PDB entry 2UXM | X-ray diffraction, 2.70 A resolution | chains L and M of the 3 polymer chains in the assembly

== Chain L ==
Name: Reaction center protein L chain
Organism: Rhodobacter sphaeroides
UniProtKB: P0C0Y8 (RCEL_RHOSH); numbering as in UniProt (aligned over 1-281)
Sequence (281 residues; row label = number of the first residue in the row):
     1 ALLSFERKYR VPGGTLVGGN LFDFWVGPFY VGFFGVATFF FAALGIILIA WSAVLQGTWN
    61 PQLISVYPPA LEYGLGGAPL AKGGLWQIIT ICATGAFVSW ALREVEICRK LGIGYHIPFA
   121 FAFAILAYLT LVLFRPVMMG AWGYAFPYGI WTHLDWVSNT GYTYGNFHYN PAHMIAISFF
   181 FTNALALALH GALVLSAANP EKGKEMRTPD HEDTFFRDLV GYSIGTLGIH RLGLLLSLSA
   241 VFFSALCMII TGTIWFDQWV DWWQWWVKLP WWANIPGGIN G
Metal / ion sites: Fe ion: His-190, His-230 (shared with His-219(M), Glu-234(M), His-266(M) of chain M)
Ligand contacts:
  - bacteriochlorophyll a (BCL), molecule 1: Ile-46, Ile-49, Tyr-128, Leu-131, Phe-146, Ile-150, His-153, Leu-154, Trp-156, Val-157
  - bacteriochlorophyll a (BCL), molecule 2: Phe-97, Phe-121, Ala-124, Ile-125, Ala-127, Tyr-128, Leu-131, Trp-156, Val-157, Ser-158, Thr-160, Gly-161, Tyr-162, Asn-166, Phe-167, His-168, His-173, Ala-176, Ile-177, Phe-180, Phe-181, Val-241, Ser-244, Ala-245, Cys-247, Met-248
  - bacteriochlorophyll a (BCL), molecule 3: Val-157, Tyr-162, His-168, Phe-181
  - bacteriochlorophyll a (BCL), molecule 4: His-168, Met-174, Ile-177, Ser-178, Phe-181, Thr-182, Leu-185
  - bacteriopheophytin a (BPH), molecule 1: Thr-38, Phe-41, Ala-42, Gly-45, Ile-49, Ile-89, Cys-92, Ala-93, Ala-96, Phe-97, Trp-100, Glu-104, Ile-117, Ala-120, Phe-121, Phe-123, Ala-124, Tyr-128, Phe-146, Tyr-148, Gly-149, Ile-150, His-153, Phe-180, Ser-237, Leu-238, Val-241
  - bacteriopheophytin a (BPH), molecule 2: Phe-181, Ala-184, Leu-185, Ala-188, Leu-189, Phe-216, Leu-219, Val-220
  - heptane-1,2,3-triol (HTO): Gln-87, Thr-90, Ile-91, Thr-94, Val-132, Leu-133, Trp-142
  - ubiquinone-10 (U10): Phe-29, Tyr-30, Val-31, Gly-35, Trp-100, Arg-103
  - ubiquinone-2 (UQ2): Leu-185, Ala-186, Leu-189, His-190, Leu-193, Val-194, Glu-212, Asp-213, Phe-216, Tyr-222, Ser-223, Ile-224, Gly-225, Thr-226, Ile-229, Leu-232

== Chain M ==
Name: Reaction center protein M chain
Organism: Rhodobacter sphaeroides
UniProtKB: P0C0Y9 (RCEM_RHOSH); numbering as in UniProt (aligned over 1-307)
Sequence (307 residues; row label = number of the first residue in the row):
     1 AEYQNIFSQV QVRGPADLGM TEDVNLANRS GVGPFSTLLG WFGNAQLGPI YLGSLGVLSL
    61 FSGLMWFFTI GIWFWYQAGW NPAVFLRDLF FFSLEPPAPE YGLSFAAPLK EGGLWLIASF
   121 FMFVAVWSWW GRTYLRAQAL GMGKHTAWAF LSAIWLWMVL GFIRPILMGS WSEAVPYGIF
   181 SHLDWTNNFS LVHGNLFYNP FHGLSIAFLY GSALLFAMHG ATILAVSRFG GERELEQIAD
   241 RGTAAERAAL FWRWTMGFNA TMEGIHRWAI WMAVLVTLTG GIGILLSGTV VDNWYVWGQN
   301 HGMAPLN
Unresolved in the structure: 304-307
Metal / ion sites: Fe ion: His-219, Glu-234, His-266 (shared with His-190(L), His-230(L) of chain L)
Ligand contacts:
  - bacteriochlorophyll a (BCL), molecule 1: Trp-66, Met-122, Val-126, Phe-150, Ala-153, Ile-154, Leu-156, Trp-157, Leu-160, Trp-185, Thr-186, Asn-187, Phe-189, Ser-190, Asn-195, Leu-196, Phe-197, His-202, Ser-205, Ile-206, Leu-209, Tyr-210, Val-276, Thr-277, Gly-280, Gly-281, Gly-283, Ile-284
  - bacteriochlorophyll a (BCL), molecule 2: Phe-67, Leu-89, Met-122, Trp-157, Leu-160, Val-175, Ile-179, His-182, Leu-183, Trp-185, Thr-186
  - bacteriochlorophyll a (BCL), molecule 3: Phe-197, Gly-203, Ile-206, Ala-207, Tyr-210, Gly-211, Leu-214
  - bacteriopheophytin a (BPH), molecule 1: Ser-59, Leu-60, Gly-63, Leu-64, Phe-67, Ala-125, Val-126, Trp-129, Thr-133, Thr-146, Ala-149, Phe-150, Ala-153, Ala-273, Val-274, Val-276, Thr-277
  - bacteriopheophytin a (BPH), molecule 2: Tyr-210, Ala-213, Leu-214, Ala-217, Met-218, Trp-252, Thr-255, Met-256
  - spheroidene (SPO): Trp-66, Phe-67, Phe-68, Ile-70, Gly-71, Phe-74, Trp-75, Phe-85, Leu-89, Phe-105, Trp-115, Leu-116, Ser-119, Phe-120, Met-122, Phe-123, Trp-157, Met-158, Leu-160, Gly-161, Phe-162, Trp-171, Val-175, Pro-176, Tyr-177, Gly-178, Ile-179, His-182
  - ubiquinone-10 (U10): Leu-214, Leu-215, Met-218, His-219, Thr-222, Ile-223, Ala-245, Ala-248, Ala-249, Trp-252, Met-256, Phe-258, Asn-259, Ala-260, Thr-261, Met-262, Ile-265, Trp-268, Met-272

== How chain L and chain M interact ==
Contacting residue pairs - 208 pairs, chain L then chain M:
  Leu-3(L) / Leu-250(M)  hydrophobic
  Leu-3(L) / Arg-253(M)
  Leu-3(L) / Asn-259(M)
  Phe-5(L) / Arg-241(M)
  Phe-5(L) / Glu-246(M)
  Glu-6(L) / Leu-250(M)
  Glu-6(L) / Arg-253(M)
  Glu-6(L) / Trp-254(M)  hydrogen bond
  Lys-8(L) / Glu-246(M)  salt bridge
  Tyr-9(L) / Thr-243(M)  hydrogen bond
  Tyr-9(L) / Glu-246(M)  hydrogen bond
  Tyr-9(L) / Arg-247(M)
  Tyr-9(L) / Leu-250(M)  hydrophobic
  Tyr-9(L) / Trp-254(M)
  Arg-10(L) / Trp-254(M)
  Trp-25(L) / Trp-254(M)
  Pro-28(L) / Arg-253(M)
  Pro-28(L) / Trp-254(M)
  Pro-28(L) / Gly-257(M)
  Phe-29(L) / Trp-254(M)
  Phe-29(L) / Thr-255(M)
  Phe-29(L) / Met-256(M)
  Phe-29(L) / Gly-257(M)
  Tyr-30(L) / Trp-254(M)  hydrogen bond (backbone-backbone)
  Trp-100(L) / Thr-255(M)
  Arg-103(L) / Trp-254(M)  hydrogen bond (side chain-backbone)
  Arg-103(L) / Thr-255(M)  hydrogen bond (side chain-backbone)
  Glu-104(L) / Phe-251(M)
  Glu-104(L) / Thr-255(M)
  Ile-107(L) / Phe-251(M)  hydrophobic
  Ile-107(L) / Thr-255(M)
  Cys-108(L) / Phe-251(M)  hydrophobic
  Lys-110(L) / Trp-254(M)
  Leu-111(L) / Arg-247(M)  hydrogen bond (backbone-side chain)
  Leu-111(L) / Phe-251(M)
  Leu-111(L) / Trp-254(M)  hydrophobic
  Gly-112(L) / Arg-228(M)  hydrogen bond (backbone-side chain)
  Gly-112(L) / Phe-229(M)
  Ile-113(L) / Ala-225(M)
  Ile-113(L) / Val-226(M)  hydrophobic
  Ile-113(L) / Arg-228(M)
  Ile-113(L) / Phe-229(M)  hydrophobic
  Ile-113(L) / Arg-247(M)
  Ile-113(L) / Phe-251(M)  hydrophobic
  Gly-114(L) / Ala-225(M)  hydrogen bond (backbone-backbone)
  Gly-114(L) / Arg-228(M)
  His-116(L) / Gln-4(M)  hydrogen bond (side chain-backbone)
  His-116(L) / Ala-221(M)
  His-116(L) / Leu-224(M)
  His-116(L) / Ala-225(M)
  Ile-117(L) / Ala-221(M)
  Ile-117(L) / Thr-222(M)
  Ile-117(L) / Phe-251(M)  hydrophobic
  Ile-117(L) / Trp-252(M)  hydrophobic
  Trp-151(L) / Phe-197(M)
  Leu-154(L) / Phe-197(M)
  Val-157(L) / Phe-197(M)  hydrophobic
  Ser-158(L) / Phe-197(M)
  Tyr-162(L) / Asn-187(M)  hydrogen bond
  Tyr-162(L) / Leu-191(M)
  Asn-166(L) / Asn-187(M)
  His-168(L) / Leu-183(M)  hydrogen bond (side chain-backbone)
  His-168(L) / Thr-186(M)
  His-168(L) / Asn-187(M)
  Tyr-169(L) / Phe-180(M)  hydrogen bond (side chain-backbone)
  Tyr-169(L) / Asp-184(M)  hydrogen bond
  Met-174(L) / Phe-180(M)  hydrophobic
  Met-174(L) / Leu-183(M)  hydrophobic
  Phe-180(L) / Ala-213(M)  hydrophobic
  Asn-183(L) / Ser-212(M)
  Asn-183(L) / Ala-213(M)  hydrogen bond (side chain-backbone)
  Asn-183(L) / Phe-216(M)
  Ala-184(L) / Ala-273(M)
  Ala-186(L) / Phe-216(M)
  Leu-187(L) / Ser-212(M)
  Leu-187(L) / Phe-216(M)
  Leu-187(L) / Ala-269(M)  hydrophobic
  Ala-188(L) / Ala-273(M)
  His-190(L) / His-219(M)  hydrogen bond
  His-190(L) / Glu-234(M)  salt bridge
  His-190(L) / His-266(M)  hydrogen bond
  Gly-191(L) / His-266(M)
  Ala-192(L) / His-145(M)
  Ala-192(L) / Thr-146(M)
  Ala-192(L) / Ile-270(M)  hydrophobic
  Val-194(L) / Glu-234(M)
  Val-194(L) / Leu-235(M)
  Val-194(L) / Ile-238(M)  hydrophobic
  Val-194(L) / His-266(M)
  Leu-195(L) / His-145(M)
  Leu-195(L) / Glu-263(M)
  Leu-195(L) / His-266(M)
  Leu-195(L) / Arg-267(M)
  Ser-196(L) / Met-142(M)
  Ser-196(L) / Gly-143(M)  hydrogen bond (backbone-backbone)
  Ser-196(L) / His-145(M)  hydrogen bond (backbone-side chain)
  Ala-197(L) / Leu-235(M)  hydrophobic
  Ala-198(L) / Leu-235(M)  hydrophobic
  Asn-199(L) / Gly-143(M)
  Asn-199(L) / His-145(M)
  Asn-199(L) / Glu-263(M)  hydrogen bond
  Asn-199(L) / Arg-267(M)  hydrogen bond
  Pro-200(L) / Gly-141(M)
  Pro-200(L) / Gly-143(M)
  Glu-201(L) / Gln-138(M)
  Glu-201(L) / Gly-141(M)  hydrogen bond (backbone-backbone)
  Glu-201(L) / Met-142(M)
  Glu-201(L) / Lys-144(M)  salt bridge
  Lys-204(L) / Gly-141(M)
  Met-206(L) / Leu-235(M)
  Met-206(L) / Ile-238(M)  hydrophobic
  Arg-207(L) / Glu-22(M)  salt bridge
  Arg-207(L) / Leu-140(M)  hydrogen bond (side chain-backbone)
  Arg-207(L) / Gly-141(M)  hydrogen bond (side chain-backbone)
  Arg-207(L) / Met-142(M)
  Arg-207(L) / Leu-235(M)
  Thr-208(L) / Leu-235(M)
  Pro-209(L) / Leu-235(M)
  Asp-210(L) / Met-20(M)
  His-211(L) / Met-20(M)
  His-211(L) / Glu-22(M)  salt bridge
  His-211(L) / Met-142(M)
  Glu-212(L) / Leu-235(M)
  Thr-214(L) / Gly-19(M)
  Thr-214(L) / Met-20(M)  hydrogen bond (side chain-backbone)
  Thr-214(L) / Arg-29(M)
  Thr-214(L) / Leu-140(M)
  Phe-215(L) / Thr-133(M)
  Phe-215(L) / Arg-136(M)
  Phe-215(L) / Ala-137(M)
  Phe-215(L) / Leu-140(M)  hydrophobic
  Phe-215(L) / Thr-146(M)
  Arg-217(L) / Asp-17(M)
  Arg-217(L) / Asn-44(M)
  Arg-217(L) / Gln-46(M)
  Arg-217(L) / Gly-48(M)
  Arg-217(L) / Pro-49(M)
  Arg-217(L) / Ile-50(M)
  Asp-218(L) / Arg-29(M)  salt bridge
  Asp-218(L) / Ile-50(M)
  Asp-218(L) / Tyr-51(M)  hydrogen bond (backbone-backbone)
  Asp-218(L) / Arg-132(M)  hydrogen bond (backbone-side chain)
  Leu-219(L) / Trp-129(M)
  Leu-219(L) / Arg-132(M)  hydrogen bond (backbone-side chain)
  Leu-219(L) / Thr-133(M)
  Val-220(L) / Ile-50(M)
  Gly-221(L) / Leu-47(M)
  Gly-221(L) / Gly-48(M)  hydrogen bond (backbone-backbone)
  Gly-221(L) / Pro-49(M)
  Gly-221(L) / Ile-50(M)
  Tyr-222(L) / Leu-39(M)
  Tyr-222(L) / Asn-44(M)  hydrogen bond (side chain-backbone)
  Tyr-222(L) / Gln-46(M)
  Tyr-222(L) / Leu-47(M)  hydrophobic
  Ser-223(L) / Asn-44(M)  hydrogen bond (backbone-side chain)
  Ile-224(L) / Gly-43(M)
  Ile-224(L) / Asn-44(M)  hydrogen bond (backbone-backbone)
  Gly-225(L) / Asn-44(M)
  Thr-226(L) / Glu-232(M)
  Leu-227(L) / Asn-5(M)
  Leu-227(L) / Leu-224(M)  hydrophobic
  Gly-228(L) / Phe-42(M)
  Ile-229(L) / Phe-216(M)
  His-230(L) / His-219(M)  hydrogen bond
  His-230(L) / Gly-220(M)
  His-230(L) / Ile-223(M)
  His-230(L) / Glu-234(M)  salt bridge
  His-230(L) / His-266(M)
  Arg-231(L) / Tyr-3(M)
  Arg-231(L) / Asn-5(M)  hydrogen bond (side chain-backbone)
  Arg-231(L) / Ile-6(M)  hydrogen bond (side chain-backbone)
  Arg-231(L) / Phe-7(M)
  Arg-231(L) / Ser-8(M)  hydrogen bond
  Arg-231(L) / Trp-41(M)
  Arg-231(L) / Phe-42(M)  hydrogen bond (side chain-backbone)
  Arg-231(L) / Leu-224(M)
  Leu-232(L) / Phe-42(M)
  Gly-233(L) / Phe-216(M)
  Leu-234(L) / Ala-217(M)
  Leu-234(L) / Ala-221(M)  hydrophobic
  Leu-234(L) / Leu-224(M)  hydrophobic
  Ser-237(L) / Ala-213(M)
  Ser-237(L) / Ala-217(M)  hydrogen bond (side chain-backbone)
  Trp-263(L) / Phe-180(M)  hydrophobic
  Trp-266(L) / Leu-86(M)  hydrogen bond (side chain-backbone)
  Trp-266(L) / Arg-87(M)  hydrogen bond (side chain-backbone)
  Val-267(L) / Arg-87(M)
  Val-267(L) / Phe-91(M)  hydrophobic
  Trp-272(L) / Ala-83(M)
  Trp-272(L) / Leu-86(M)  hydrophobic
  Trp-272(L) / Arg-87(M)  hydrogen bond (backbone-side chain)
  Ile-275(L) / Asn-81(M)
  Ile-275(L) / Ala-83(M)  hydrophobic
  Ile-275(L) / Val-84(M)  hydrophobic
  Ile-275(L) / Arg-87(M)  hydrogen bond (backbone-side chain)
  Pro-276(L) / Val-84(M)
  Gly-277(L) / Val-84(M)
  Gly-277(L) / Arg-87(M)  hydrogen bond (backbone-side chain)
  Gly-278(L) / Gln-77(M)  hydrogen bond (backbone-backbone)
  Gly-278(L) / Val-84(M)
  Gly-278(L) / Asp-88(M)
  Ile-279(L) / Asp-88(M)  hydrogen bond (backbone-side chain)
  Ile-279(L) / Phe-91(M)
  Ile-279(L) / Phe-92(M)  hydrophobic
  Asn-280(L) / Arg-87(M)
  Asn-280(L) / Asp-88(M)  hydrogen bond
  Asn-280(L) / Phe-91(M)
  Gly-281(L) / Arg-87(M)
Other interface residues (no listed pair), chain L (98 interface residues in all): Ala-1, Gln-62, Ala-120, Phe-181, Leu-189, Leu-193, Asp-213, Leu-235, Leu-238, Ala-273
Other interface residues (no listed pair), chain M (100 interface residues in all): Val-24, Ala-78, Phe-90, Ala-149, Asn-195, Tyr-198, Leu-209, Leu-215, Ser-227, Ala-239, Met-272, His-301

== In short ==
The interface between chain L and chain M involves 98 residues on one side and 100 on the other, with 46
hydrogen bonds and 7 salt bridges. Polar pairs include Lys-8(L)/Glu-246(M), His-190(L)/Glu-234(M) and
Glu-201(L)/Lys-144(M).
Chain L is Reaction center protein L chain and chain M is Reaction center protein M chain, both from
Rhodobacter sphaeroides; the structure, X-ray high resolution structure of the photosynthetic reaction center
from Rb. sphaeroides at pH 10 in ..., was determined by X-ray diffraction together with 2J8C, 2J8D, 2UWS,
2UWT, 2UWU, 2UWV and 7 further entries from the same study.
